6YU5 - chain A; structure by X-ray diffraction, 2.60 A resolution.

[Chain A]
Name: Sodium-dependent transporter
From: Bacillus halodurans
UniProt: A0A4Y7X244 (A0A4Y7X244_BACHO); residue numbers follow UniProt; this construct covers 2-453
Sequence (455 residues; row label = number of the first residue in the row; numbers below 1 keep their minus sign (Ser-1 is residue -1)):
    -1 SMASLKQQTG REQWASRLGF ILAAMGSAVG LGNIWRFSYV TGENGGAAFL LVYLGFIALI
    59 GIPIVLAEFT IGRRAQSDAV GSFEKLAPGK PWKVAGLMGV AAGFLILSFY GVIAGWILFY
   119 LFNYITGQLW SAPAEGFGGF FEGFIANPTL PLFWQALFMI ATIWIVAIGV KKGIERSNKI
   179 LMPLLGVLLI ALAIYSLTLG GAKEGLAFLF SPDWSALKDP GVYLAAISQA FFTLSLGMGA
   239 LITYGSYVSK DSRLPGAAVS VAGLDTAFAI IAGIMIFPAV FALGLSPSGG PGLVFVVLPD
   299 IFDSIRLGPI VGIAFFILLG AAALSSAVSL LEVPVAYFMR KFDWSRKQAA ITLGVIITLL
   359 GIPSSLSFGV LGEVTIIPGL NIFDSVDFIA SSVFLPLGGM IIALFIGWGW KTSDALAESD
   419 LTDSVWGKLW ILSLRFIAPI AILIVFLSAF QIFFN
Disordered / not traced: -1 to 7, 449-453
Sequence notes: expression tag (-1 to 1)
Ion coordination: Na+ site 1: Gly24, Val27, Ala320, Ser323, Ser324; Na+ site 2: Ala26, Asn31, Thr231, Asp263 (together with valine)
Residues lining bound ligands: valine (VAL): Ser25, Ala26, Gly28, Leu29, Gly30, Asn31, Tyr108, Phe230, Thr231, Leu232, Ser233, Met236, Ser324, Ser327, Leu328
What the authors report for this chain:
  - binding site for valine: Ala26, Gly30, Tyr108, Phe230, Thr231, Ser233, Met236, Leu328
  - conformationally variable residues (loop rearrangement): Leu234 to Ala238
  - mutagenesis - M236F: abolished growth in response to L-Trp
  - specificity-determining residues: Met236
  - mutagenesis - M236F: abolished catalytic activity on L-Trp
  - mutagenesis - M236F: unchanged catalytic activity on Leu
  - mutagenesis - M236F: abolished binding to aromatic amino acids

[Summary]
Bound to chain A: valine. Gly24, Val27, Ala320, Ser323 and Ser324 coordinate Na+ site 1. Ala26, Asn31, Thr231
and Asp263 coordinate Na+ site 2. From the paper: a binding site for valine at Ala26, Gly30 and Tyr108 among
others; M236F abolishes growth in response to L-Trp.
Chain A is Sodium-dependent transporter (Bacillus halodurans); the structure, Crystal structure of MhsT in
complex with L-valine, was determined by X-ray diffraction together with 6YU2, 6YU3, 6YU4, 6YU6 and 6YU7 from
the same study.
